Entry 6RE4 (electron microscopy, 3.00 A resolution); this record covers chains V and Y of the 20 polymer chains in the assembly.

Chain V:
Molecule: ATP synthase subunit alpha
Organism: Polytomella sp. Pringsheim 198.80
Reference sequence: A0ZW40 (A0ZW40_9CHLO); numbering as in UniProt (aligned over 1-562)
Amino-acid sequence (562 residues; each row starts with the number of its first residue):
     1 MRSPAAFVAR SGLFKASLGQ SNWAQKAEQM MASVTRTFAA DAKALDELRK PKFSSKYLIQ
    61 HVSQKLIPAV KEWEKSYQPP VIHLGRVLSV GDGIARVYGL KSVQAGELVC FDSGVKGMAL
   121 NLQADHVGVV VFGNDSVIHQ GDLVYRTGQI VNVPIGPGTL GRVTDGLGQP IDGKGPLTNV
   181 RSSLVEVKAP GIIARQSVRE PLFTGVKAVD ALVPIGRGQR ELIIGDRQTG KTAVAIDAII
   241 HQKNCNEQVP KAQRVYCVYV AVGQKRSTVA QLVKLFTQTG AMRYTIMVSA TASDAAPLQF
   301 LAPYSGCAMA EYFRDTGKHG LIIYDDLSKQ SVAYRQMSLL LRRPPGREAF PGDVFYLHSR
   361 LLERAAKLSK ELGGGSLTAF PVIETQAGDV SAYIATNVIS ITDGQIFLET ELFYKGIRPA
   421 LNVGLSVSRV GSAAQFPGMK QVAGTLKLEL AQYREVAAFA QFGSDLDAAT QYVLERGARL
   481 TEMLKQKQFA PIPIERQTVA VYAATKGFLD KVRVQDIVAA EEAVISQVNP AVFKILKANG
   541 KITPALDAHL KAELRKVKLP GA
Unresolved in the structure: 1-42
Differences from the reference sequence: conflict Arg266 (Lys in A0ZW40)
Metal / ion sites: Mg2+: Thr232 (together with ATP)
Ligand contacts:
  - ADP (adenosine-5'-diphosphate): Val427, Ser428, Arg429
  - ATP (adenosine-5'-triphosphate): Asp226, Arg227, Gln228, Thr229, Gly230, Lys231, Thr232, Ala233, Glu384, Phe413, Arg418, Pro419, Gln486, Lys487, Gln488

Chain Y:
Molecule: ATP synthase subunit beta
Organism: Polytomella sp. Pringsheim 198.80
Notes: EC 7.1.2.2
Reference sequence: A0ZW41 (A0ZW41_9CHLO); residues 1-574 here = UniProt positions 1-574
Amino-acid sequence (574 residues; each row starts with the number of its first residue):
     1 MALRYAAGLA KNVVQRQGAS LNIARAFAAE PAPAIDAGYV SQVIGPVVDV RFDGELPSIL
    61 SSLEVEGHSV RLVLEVAQHM GDNTVRCIAM DSTDGLVRGQ KVVDTGSPIK VPVGRGTLGR
   121 IMNVIGEPVD EQGPIDAADI WSIHREAPEF TEQSTEQEIL VTGIKVVDLL APYQRGGKIG
   181 LFGGAGVGKT VLIMELINNV AKAHGGFSVF AGVGERTREG NDLYREMIES GVIKLGAERG
   241 NSKCTLVYGQ MNEPPGARAR VALTGLTVAE YFRDIEGQDV LLFVDNIFRF TQANSEVSAL
   301 LGRIPSAVGY QPTLATDLGG LQERITTTTK GSITSVQAVY VPADDLTDPA PATTFAHLDA
   361 TTVLSRSIAE LGIYPAVDPL DSTSRMLNPN VIGAEHYNVA RGVQKVLQDY KNLQDIIAIL
   421 GMDELSEEDK LTVARARKIQ RFLSQPFQVA EVFTGTPGKY VDLADTISGF QGVLTGKYDD
   481 LPEMAFYMVG DIKEVKEKAD KMAKDIASRK EADNKKVSEE LKDIPSLDKL VSEIKEVVIE
   541 EDDGLEEDFK AEALSSETVV LNEEGKSVPL PKKN
Unresolved in the structure: 1-32, 553-574
Differences from the reference sequence: conflict Ala350 (Gly in A0ZW41), Leu387 (Arg in A0ZW41)
Metal / ion sites: Mg2+: Thr190, Glu215 (together with ADP)
Ligand contacts:
  - ADP (adenosine-5'-diphosphate): Ala185, Gly186, Val187, Gly188, Lys189, Thr190, Val191, Arg216, Glu219, Tyr374, Phe447, Ala450, Phe453
  - ATP (adenosine-5'-triphosphate): Ser384, Arg385, Leu387, Asn388, Tyr397, Arg401

Interface between chain V and chain Y:
Contacting residue pairs (87; chain V residue first):
  Leu88(V) - Gly81(Y)
  Ser89(V) - His79(Y)
  Ser89(V) - Met80(Y)  hydrogen bond (side chain-backbone)
  Ser89(V) - Gly81(Y)
  Val90(V) - Ile59(Y)  hydrophobic
  Val90(V) - Gln78(Y)
  Val90(V) - His79(Y)  hydrogen bond (backbone-backbone)
  Gly91(V) - Gln78(Y)
  Asp92(V) - Gln78(Y)  hydrogen bond
  Asp92(V) - Arg303(Y)  salt bridge
  Asn134(V) - Glu146(Y)
  Asp135(V) - Ile59(Y)
  Ser136(V) - Leu60(Y)
  His139(V) - Ser58(Y)  hydrogen bond
  His139(V) - His79(Y)
  Gln140(V) - Leu56(Y)
  Gln140(V) - His79(Y)  hydrogen bond (backbone-side chain)
  Gln140(V) - Gly81(Y)  hydrogen bond (side chain-backbone)
  Gln140(V) - Asn83(Y)  hydrogen bond (side chain-backbone)
  Ile171(V) - Phe150(Y)
  Ile171(V) - Thr151(Y)
  Asp172(V) - Thr151(Y)
  Gly173(V) - Thr151(Y)
  Arg227(V) - Leu346(Y)
  Arg227(V) - Phe355(Y)
  Arg227(V) - Asp381(Y)  salt bridge
  Gln228(V) - Thr383(Y)  hydrogen bond
  Lys265(V) - Lys178(Y)
  Lys265(V) - Glu323(Y)
  Lys265(V) - Ala356(Y)
  Lys265(V) - His357(Y)
  Lys265(V) - Asp359(Y)  salt bridge
  Arg266(V) - Ala147(Y)
  Arg266(V) - Pro148(Y)  hydrogen bond (side chain-backbone)
  Arg266(V) - Gln153(Y)
  Arg266(V) - Glu323(Y)  hydrogen bond (backbone-side chain)
  Thr268(V) - Arg385(Y)  hydrogen bond
  Val269(V) - Phe150(Y)  hydrophobic
  Ala270(V) - Phe150(Y)
  Ala270(V) - Gln153(Y)
  Ala270(V) - Thr155(Y)
  Gln271(V) - Thr155(Y)
  Val273(V) - Phe150(Y)  hydrophobic
  Lys274(V) - Thr155(Y)  hydrogen bond (side chain-backbone)
  Ala292(V) - Gly319(Y)
  Ala292(V) - His357(Y)
  Ser293(V) - Glu323(Y)
  Lys329(V) - Ala356(Y)
  Val332(V) - Ala315(Y)  hydrophobic
  Arg335(V) - Ser306(Y)
  Arg335(V) - Ala307(Y)
  Gln336(V) - Pro312(Y)
  Gln336(V) - Thr313(Y)
  Gln336(V) - Thr316(Y)  hydrogen bond
  Leu339(V) - Ile304(Y)
  Leu339(V) - Pro305(Y)
  Leu339(V) - Ser306(Y)
  Leu339(V) - Pro312(Y)  hydrophobic
  Leu340(V) - Arg303(Y)
  Leu340(V) - Pro312(Y)  hydrophobic
  Leu340(V) - Thr313(Y)
  Arg342(V) - Gly302(Y)  hydrogen bond (side chain-backbone)
  Arg342(V) - Arg303(Y)
  Arg342(V) - Ile304(Y)
  Arg343(V) - Ile304(Y)
  Pro345(V) - Ile304(Y)  hydrophobic
  Ala349(V) - Ser306(Y)
  Ala349(V) - Ala307(Y)
  Gln386(V) - Thr347(Y)
  Gln386(V) - Ala352(Y)
  Glu411(V) - Gln408(Y)
  Tyr414(V) - Leu380(Y)
  Tyr414(V) - Ser382(Y)
  Tyr414(V) - Thr383(Y)
  Tyr414(V) - Gln404(Y)
  Tyr414(V) - Lys405(Y)
  Tyr414(V) - Gln408(Y)
  Lys415(V) - Lys405(Y)
  Lys415(V) - Gln408(Y)
  Lys415(V) - Asn412(Y)
  Arg418(V) - Tyr397(Y)
  Arg418(V) - Arg401(Y)
  Gln461(V) - Ser426(Y)  hydrogen bond (backbone-backbone)
  Gln461(V) - Asp429(Y)
  Phe462(V) - Glu424(Y)
  Gly463(V) - Ser426(Y)
  Gln488(V) - Asn388(Y)  hydrogen bond
Also at the interface, not in a pair above, chain V (57 interface residues in all): Ile59, Gln60, Ile138, Val163, Gln264, Ser267, Thr291, Asp294, Ala296, Gln299, Glu348, Thr410, Phe413
Also at the interface, not in a pair above, chain Y (63 interface residues in all): Pro57, Ala77, Asp82, Glu149, Gln157, Gly320, Leu358, Val363, Asp409, Ile416, Leu420, Leu425

In short:
57 residues of chain V and 63 residues of chain Y are in contact; the contacts include 16 hydrogen bonds and 3
salt bridges. Polar pairs include Asp92(V)-Arg303(Y), Arg227(V)-Asp381(Y) and Lys265(V)-Asp359(Y). ATP is
bound between chain V and chain Y. Chain V binds ADP.
Here chain V is ATP synthase subunit alpha and chain Y is ATP synthase subunit beta, both from Polytomella sp.
Pringsheim 198.80. Entry 6RE4 (Cryo-EM structure of Polytomella F-ATP synthase, Rotary substate 2B, focussed
refinement of F1 head and rotor) was determined by electron microscopy (same publication as 6RD4, 6RD5, 6RD6,
6RD7, 6RD8, 6RD9 and 46 further entries).
